PDB entry 4Z5T | X-ray diffraction, 2.80 A resolution | chains D and J of the 10 polymer chains in the assembly

== Chain D ==
Protein: Histone H2B type 1-J
From: Homo sapiens
Reference sequence: P06899 (H2B1J_HUMAN); residues 0-125 here correspond to UniProt positions 1-126 (UniProt number = residue number + 1)
Sequence (129 residues; row label = number of the first residue in the row; numbers below 1 keep their minus sign (Gly-3 is residue -3)):
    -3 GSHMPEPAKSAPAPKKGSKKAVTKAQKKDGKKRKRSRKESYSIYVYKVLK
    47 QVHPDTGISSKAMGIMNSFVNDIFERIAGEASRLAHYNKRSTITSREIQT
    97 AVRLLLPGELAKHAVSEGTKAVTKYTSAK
Unresolved in the structure: -3 to 32, 125
Sequence notes: expression tag (-3 to -1)
Curated features (UniProtKB/Swiss-Prot):
  - modified residue: Pro1 (N-acetylproline), Glu2 (ADP-ribosyl glutamic acid), Lys5 (N6-(2-hydroxyisobutyryl)lysine), Ser6 (ADP-ribosylserine), Lys11 (N6-(beta-hydroxybutyryl)lysine), Lys12 (N6-(2-hydroxyisobutyryl)lysine), Ser14 (Phosphoserine), Lys15 (N6-acetyllysine), Lys16 (N6-(beta-hydroxybutyryl)lysine), Lys20 (N6-(2-hydroxyisobutyryl)lysine), Lys23 (N6-(2-hydroxyisobutyryl)lysine), Lys24 (N6-(2-hydroxyisobutyryl)lysine), Lys34 (N6-(2-hydroxyisobutyryl)lysine), Glu35 (PolyADP-ribosyl glutamic acid), Ser36 (Phosphoserine), Lys43 (N6-(2-hydroxyisobutyryl)lysine), Lys46 (N6-(2-hydroxyisobutyryl)lysine), Lys57 (N6,N6-dimethyllysine), Arg79 (Dimethylated arginine), Lys85 (N6,N6,N6-trimethyllysine) and 6 more in UniProt
  - glycosylation: Ser112 (O-linked (GlcNAc) serine)
  - cross-link (Glycyl lysine isopeptide (Lys-Gly)): Lys5 (interchain with G-Cter in SUMO2), Lys20 (interchain with G-Cter in SUMO2), Lys34 (interchain with G-Cter in ubiquitin), Lys120 (interchain with G-Cter in ubiquitin)

== Chain J ==
Molecule: 146-nt DNA strand
From: Homo sapiens
Sequence (146 nucleotides; row label = number of the first residue in the row):
   147 ATCAATATCCACCTGCAGATTCTACCAAAAGTGTATTTGGAAACTGCTCC
   197 ATCAAAAGGCATGTTCAGCTGAATTCAGCTGAACATGCCTTTTGATGGAG
   247 CAGTTTCCAAATACACTTTTGGTAGAATCTGCAGGTGGATATTGAT

== Interface between chain D and chain J ==
Contacting residue pairs - 9 pairs, chain D then chain J:
  Arg33(D) - DT269(J)  phosphate contact
  Arg33(D) - DA270(J)  phosphate contact
  Lys34(D) - DA270(J)  salt bridge to the phosphate
  Lys34(D) - DG271(J)  salt bridge to the phosphate
  Glu35(D) - DT269(J)  phosphate contact
  Ser36(D) - DT269(J)  hydrogen bond to the phosphate
  Ile39(D) - DG268(J)  phosphate contact
  Ile39(D) - DT269(J)  phosphate contact
  Tyr40(D) - DG268(J)  hydrogen bond to the phosphate

== In short ==
The interface between chain D and chain J involves 6 residues on one side and 4 on the other; the contacts
include 2 hydrogen bonds and 2 salt bridges. Polar pairs include Ser36(D)-DT269(J), Tyr40(D)-DG268(J) and
Lys34(D)-DA270(J).
Chain D is Histone H2B type 1-J and chain J is a 146-nt DNA strand, both from Homo sapiens; the structure, The
nucleosome containing human H3.5, was determined by X-ray diffraction.
